PDB entry 4Q80 | X-ray diffraction, 3.07 A resolution | chain A

Chain A:
Molecule: Serine protease 57
From: Homo sapiens
Notes: EC 3.4.21.-
UniProt: Q6UWY2 (PRS57_HUMAN); the construct lacks a stretch of the UniProt sequence and is renumbered around it, so the offset changes along the chain: 16-36 = UniProt 34-54; 38-62 = UniProt 55-79; 63-124 = UniProt 83-144; 125-145 = UniProt 146-166; 4 more segments
Sequence (250 residues; numbered 16 to 263 plus 8 insertion-coded residues; 6 numbers in that range are skipped by the numbering (no residue carries them; nothing is unmodelled there); the number before each row is that of its first residue; a row labelled like 62A-62C holds insertion residues (62A, then the next letters in order)):
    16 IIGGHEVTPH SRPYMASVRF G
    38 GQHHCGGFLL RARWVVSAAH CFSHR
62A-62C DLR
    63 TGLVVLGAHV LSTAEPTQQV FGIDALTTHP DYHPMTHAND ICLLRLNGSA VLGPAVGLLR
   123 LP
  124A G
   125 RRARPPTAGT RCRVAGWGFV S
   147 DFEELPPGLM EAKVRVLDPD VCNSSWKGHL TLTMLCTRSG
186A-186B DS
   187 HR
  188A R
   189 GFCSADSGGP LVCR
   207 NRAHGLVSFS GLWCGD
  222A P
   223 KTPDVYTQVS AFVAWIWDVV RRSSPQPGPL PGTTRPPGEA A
Unresolved in the structure: 247-263
Curated features (UniProtKB/Swiss-Prot):
  - active site (Charge relay system): His57, Asp102, Ser195
  - glycosylation (N-linked (GlcNAc...) asparagine): Asn109, Asn169
Cystine bridges: Cys42-Cys58, Cys136-Cys201, Cys168-Cys182, Cys191-Cys220
Glycans and other covalent adducts: D-VAL-LEU-LYS-chloromethylketone (2YS) linked to His57, Ser195; N-acetylglucosamine (NAG) linked to Asn109, Asn169
Residues lining bound ligands: D-VAL-LEU-LYS-chloromethylketone (2YS; D-valyl-N-[(2S,3S)-7-amino-1-chloro-2-hydroxyheptan-3-yl]-L-leucinamide): Cys42, Tyr94, His99, Asp102, Phe190, Cys191, Ser192, Ala193, Asp194, Ser214, Phe215, Ser216, Gly217, Leu218, Cys220

Overview:
Covalently linked N-acetylglucosamine: at Asn109 and Asn169. Covalently linked
D-VAL-LEU-LYS-chloromethylketone: at His57. UniProt lists 3 active-site residues.
Chain A is Serine protease 57 (Homo sapiens); the structure, Neutrophil serine protease 4 (PRSS57) with
val-leu-lys-chloromethylketone (VLK-cmk), was determined by X-ray diffraction, deposited together with 4Q7X,
4Q7Y and 4Q7Z.
